Entry 3KKI (X-ray diffraction, 1.80 A resolution); this record covers chains A and B.

# Chain A (and B)
Protein: CAI-1 autoinducer synthase
Source organism: Vibrio cholerae
Notes: EC 2.3.-.-; chain B of this document is another copy of the same molecule, construct and numbering; everything in this record applies to it too
UniProt: Q9KM65 (CQSA_VIBCH); residue numbers follow UniProt; this construct covers 1-389
Chain sequence (409 residues; each row starts with the number of its first residue; numbers below 1 keep their minus sign (Met-19 is residue -19)):
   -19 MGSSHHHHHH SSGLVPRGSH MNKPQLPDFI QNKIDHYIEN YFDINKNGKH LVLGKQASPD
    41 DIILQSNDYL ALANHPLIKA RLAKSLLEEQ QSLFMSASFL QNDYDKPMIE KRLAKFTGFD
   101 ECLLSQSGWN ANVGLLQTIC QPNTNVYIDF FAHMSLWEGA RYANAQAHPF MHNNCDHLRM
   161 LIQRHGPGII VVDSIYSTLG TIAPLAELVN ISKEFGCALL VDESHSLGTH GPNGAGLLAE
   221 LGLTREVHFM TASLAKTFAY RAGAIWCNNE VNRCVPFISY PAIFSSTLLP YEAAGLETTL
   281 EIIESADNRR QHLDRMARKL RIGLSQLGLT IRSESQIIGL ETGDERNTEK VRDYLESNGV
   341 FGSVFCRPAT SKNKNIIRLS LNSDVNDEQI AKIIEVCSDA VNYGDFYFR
Disordered / not traced: -19 to 3
Differences from the reference sequence: expression tag (-19 to 0)
Ligand contacts:
  - pyridoxal phosphate (PLP), molecule 1: Ser107, Gly108, Trp109, Asn112, His133, Ser135, Asp173, Ser177, Asp202, Ser204, His205, Ser233, Ala235, Lys236, Ala242
  - pyridoxal phosphate (PLP), molecule 2: Phe264, Ser265, Ser266
What the authors report for this chain:
  - binding site for pyridoxal phosphate: Lys236
  - conformationally variable residues (side-chain flip): Lys236
  - mutagenesis - K236A: abolished catalytic activity

# Chain A / chain B interface
Residue-residue contacts - 166 pairs, chain A then chain B:
  Pro4(A) - Arg225(B)
  Pro4(A) - Glu226(B)
  Pro4(A) - Val227(B)
  Pro4(A) - His228(B)
  Pro4(A) - Asn248(B)
  Gln5(A) - His228(B)
  Leu6(A) - His228(B)
  Leu6(A) - Phe229(B)  hydrophobic
  Leu6(A) - Asn249(B)
  Leu6(A) - Val251(B)  hydrophobic
  Pro7(A) - Gly196(B)
  Pro7(A) - Ala198(B)  hydrophobic
  Phe9(A) - Thr124(B)
  Phe9(A) - Pro167(B)
  Phe9(A) - Gly168(B)
  Phe9(A) - Ile169(B)  hydrophobic
  Ile10(A) - Ile119(B)
  Ile10(A) - Ala198(B)  hydrophobic
  Gln11(A) - Glu250(B)  hydrogen bond
  Lys13(A) - Gln117(B)  hydrogen bond (side chain-backbone)
  Lys13(A) - Thr118(B)  hydrogen bond (side chain-backbone)
  Lys13(A) - Cys120(B)  hydrogen bond (side chain-backbone)
  Lys13(A) - Gln121(B)
  Ile14(A) - Glu250(B)
  Ile14(A) - Val251(B)  hydrophobic
  Tyr17(A) - Cys254(B)  hydrophobic
  Tyr17(A) - Phe257(B)
  Tyr17(A) - Ile258(B)  hydrophobic
  Ile18(A) - Cys254(B)  hydrophobic
  Phe22(A) - Arg253(B)
  Phe22(A) - Phe257(B)  hydrophobic
  Lys29(A) - Asn82(B)  hydrogen bond
  His30(A) - Phe257(B)
  Val32(A) - Ser78(B)
  Val32(A) - Phe79(B)  hydrophobic
  Val32(A) - Phe257(B)  hydrophobic
  Leu33(A) - Ser78(B)
  Leu33(A) - Phe79(B)
  Leu33(A) - Gln81(B)
  Leu33(A) - Asn82(B)
  Leu33(A) - Phe257(B)  hydrophobic
  Gly34(A) - Asn82(B)
  Lys35(A) - Tyr84(B)
  Gln36(A) - Tyr84(B)
  Gln45(A) - Met75(B)
  Ser46(A) - Ser72(B)  hydrogen bond
  Ser46(A) - Phe74(B)
  Asn47(A) - Phe74(B)  hydrogen bond (backbone-backbone)
  Asp48(A) - Ser72(B)  hydrogen bond
  Asp48(A) - Phe74(B)
  Ala53(A) - Gln70(B)
  Ala53(A) - Ser72(B)
  Ala53(A) - Phe74(B)  hydrophobic
  Asn54(A) - Glu68(B)
  Asn54(A) - Glu69(B)
  Asn54(A) - Gln70(B)  hydrogen bond (side chain-backbone)
  Lys59(A) - Leu66(B)
  Lys59(A) - Leu67(B)  hydrogen bond (side chain-backbone)
  Lys59(A) - Glu68(B)  hydrogen bond (side chain-backbone)
  Leu62(A) - Leu66(B)  hydrophobic
  Ala63(A) - Leu66(B)
  Leu66(A) - Lys59(B)
  Leu66(A) - Leu62(B)  hydrophobic
  Leu67(A) - Lys59(B)  hydrogen bond (backbone-side chain)
  Leu67(A) - Ala63(B)  hydrophobic
  Glu68(A) - Asn54(B)
  Glu68(A) - Lys59(B)  hydrogen bond (backbone-side chain)
  Glu69(A) - Asn54(B)  hydrogen bond
  Gln70(A) - Ala53(B)
  Gln70(A) - Asn54(B)  hydrogen bond (backbone-side chain)
  Gln70(A) - Lys59(B)
  Ser72(A) - Ser46(B)  hydrogen bond
  Ser72(A) - Asp48(B)  hydrogen bond
  Ser72(A) - Ala53(B)
  Phe74(A) - Ser46(B)
  Phe74(A) - Asn47(B)  hydrogen bond (backbone-side chain)
  Phe74(A) - Ala53(B)  hydrophobic
  Phe74(A) - Ala235(B)
  Phe74(A) - Ala239(B)
  Phe74(A) - Tyr240(B)
  Ser78(A) - Val32(B)
  Ser78(A) - Leu33(B)
  Phe79(A) - Val32(B)  hydrophobic
  Phe79(A) - Leu33(B)
  Phe79(A) - Ser343(B)
  Phe79(A) - Val344(B)
  Asn82(A) - Lys29(B)  hydrogen bond
  Asn82(A) - Leu33(B)
  Tyr84(A) - Gln36(B)
  Gln106(A) - Arg241(B)  hydrogen bond (backbone-side chain)
  Ser107(A) - Ser265(B)
  Trp109(A) - Tyr260(B)  hydrophobic
  Trp109(A) - Phe264(B)  hydrophobic
  Trp109(A) - Ser265(B)
  Gln117(A) - Lys13(B)  hydrogen bond (backbone-side chain)
  Thr118(A) - Lys13(B)  hydrogen bond (backbone-side chain)
  Ile119(A) - Ile10(B)
  Cys120(A) - Lys13(B)  hydrogen bond (backbone-side chain)
  Gln121(A) - Phe9(B)
  Gln121(A) - Lys13(B)
  Thr124(A) - Phe9(B)
  His133(A) - Phe264(B)
  Met134(A) - Phe264(B)  hydrophobic
  Glu138(A) - Tyr260(B)
  Arg141(A) - Tyr142(B)  hydrogen bond (side chain-backbone)
  Arg141(A) - Asn144(B)
  Tyr142(A) - Arg141(B)  hydrogen bond (backbone-side chain)
  Tyr142(A) - Tyr142(B)  hydrophobic
  Asn144(A) - Arg141(B)
  Gly168(A) - Phe9(B)
  Gly196(A) - Pro7(B)
  Ala198(A) - Pro7(B)  hydrophobic
  Ala198(A) - Ile10(B)  hydrophobic
  Arg225(A) - Pro4(B)
  Glu226(A) - Pro4(B)
  Val227(A) - Pro4(B)
  His228(A) - Pro4(B)
  His228(A) - Gln5(B)  hydrogen bond (side chain-backbone)
  Phe229(A) - Leu6(B)  hydrophobic
  Ala235(A) - Phe74(B)
  Ala235(A) - Ser266(B)
  Ala239(A) - Phe74(B)
  Tyr240(A) - Phe74(B)
  Tyr240(A) - Tyr271(B)
  Arg241(A) - Gln106(B)  hydrogen bond (side chain-backbone)
  Arg241(A) - Arg241(B)  hydrogen bond (side chain-backbone)
  Arg241(A) - Thr267(B)
  Arg241(A) - Leu268(B)
  Arg241(A) - Glu272(B)  salt bridge
  Asn248(A) - Pro4(B)
  Asn249(A) - Leu6(B)
  Glu250(A) - Leu6(B)
  Glu250(A) - Gln11(B)
  Glu250(A) - Ile14(B)
  Val251(A) - Ile14(B)  hydrophobic
  Arg253(A) - Ile18(B)
  Arg253(A) - Phe22(B)
  Cys254(A) - Ile14(B)  hydrophobic
  Cys254(A) - Tyr17(B)  hydrophobic
  Cys254(A) - Ile18(B)  hydrophobic
  Phe257(A) - Tyr17(B)
  Phe257(A) - Phe22(B)  hydrophobic
  Phe257(A) - His30(B)
  Phe257(A) - Val32(B)  hydrophobic
  Phe257(A) - Leu33(B)  hydrophobic
  Ile258(A) - Tyr17(B)  hydrophobic
  Tyr260(A) - Trp109(B)  hydrophobic
  Tyr260(A) - Met134(B)  hydrophobic
  Tyr260(A) - Glu138(B)
  Tyr260(A) - Pro348(B)  hydrophobic
  Ile263(A) - Pro348(B)  hydrophobic
  Phe264(A) - Trp109(B)  hydrophobic
  Phe264(A) - His133(B)
  Phe264(A) - Met134(B)  hydrophobic
  Phe264(A) - Ala349(B)  hydrophobic
  Ser265(A) - Trp109(B)
  Ser266(A) - Ala235(B)
  Thr267(A) - Arg241(B)
  Leu268(A) - Arg241(B)
  Tyr271(A) - Leu62(B)
  Glu272(A) - Arg241(B)  salt bridge
  Ser343(A) - Phe79(B)
  Val344(A) - Phe79(B)
  Pro348(A) - Tyr260(B)  hydrophobic
  Pro348(A) - Ile263(B)  hydrophobic
  Ala349(A) - Phe264(B)  hydrophobic
Other interface residues (no listed pair), chain A (96 interface residues in all): Asp15, Ala60, Gln71, Met75, Gln81, Pro167, Ile169, Cys197, Phe345
Other interface residues (no listed pair), chain B (97 interface residues in all): Lys35, Gln45, Ala60, Leu73, Ser107, Cys197, Lys236, Pro261, Leu269, Phe345

# Summary
96 residues of chain A face 97 of chain B across their interface, with 28 hydrogen bonds and 2 salt bridges.
Polar pairs include Arg241(A)-Glu272(B), Gln11(A)-Glu250(B) and Lys13(A)-Gln117(B). Chain A binds pyridoxal
phosphate. The paper reports a binding site for pyridoxal phosphate at Lys236(A); K236A of chain A abolishes
catalytic activity.
Both chains are CAI-1 autoinducer synthase (Vibrio cholerae). Entry 3KKI (PLP-Dependent Acyl-CoA transferase
CqsA) was determined by X-ray diffraction together with 3HQT from the same study.
